PDB entry 1LKB | X-ray diffraction, 1.70 A resolution | chain A

== Chain A ==
Protein: Elastase 1
Organism: Sus scrofa
Notes: EC 3.4.21.36
UniProtKB: P00772 (ELA1_PIG); residues 1-240 here correspond to UniProt positions 27-266 (UniProt number = residue number + 26)
Chain sequence (240 residues; numbered 1 to 240; the number before each row is that of its first residue):
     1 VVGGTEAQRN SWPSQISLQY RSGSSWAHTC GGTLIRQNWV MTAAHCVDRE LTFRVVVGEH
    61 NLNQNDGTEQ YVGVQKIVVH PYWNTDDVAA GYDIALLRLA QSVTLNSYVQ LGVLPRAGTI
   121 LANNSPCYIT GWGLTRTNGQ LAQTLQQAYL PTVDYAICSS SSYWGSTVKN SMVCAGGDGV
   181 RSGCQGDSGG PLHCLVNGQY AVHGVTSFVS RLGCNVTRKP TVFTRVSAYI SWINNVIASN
Disulfide bonds: C30-C46, C127-C194, C158-C174, C184-C214
Metal / ion sites: Na+: E59, N61, Q64, D66, E69

== Summary ==
E59, N61, Q64, D66 and E69 coordinate Na+.
Chain A is Elastase 1 (Sus scrofa); the structure, Porcine Pancreatic Elastase/Na-Complex, was determined by
X-ray diffraction (same publication as 1LKA).
